8RM6 - chains B and D of the 4 polymer chains in the assembly; structure by X-ray diffraction, 2.05 A resolution.

Chain B:
Protein: Isoform 2 of Androgen receptor
From: Homo sapiens
UniProtKB: P10275 (ANDR_HUMAN), isoform P10275-2; residues 556-628 here correspond to UniProt positions 25-97 (UniProt number = residue number - 531)
Amino-acid sequence (73 residues; numbered 556 to 628; the number before each row is that of its first residue):
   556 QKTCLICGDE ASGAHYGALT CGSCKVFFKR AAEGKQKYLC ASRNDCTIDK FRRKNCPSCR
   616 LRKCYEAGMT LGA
Differences from the reference sequence: conflict Ala-569 (Cys38 in P10275)
Ion coordination: Zn2+ site 1: Cys-559, Cys-562, Cys-576, Cys-579; Zn2+ site 2: Cys-595, Cys-601, Cys-611, Cys-614

Chain D:
Molecule: C3(1)ARE_Chain D
From: Homo sapiens
Sequence (18 nucleotides; row label = number of the first residue in the row):
     1 TTAGTACGTG ATGTTCTA

Chain B / chain D interface:
Contacting residue pairs (10):
  Gly-568(B) / DT2(D)  phosphate contact
  Ala-569(B) / DT2(D)  hydrogen bond to the phosphate
  His-570(B) / DT2(D)  sugar contact
  His-570(B) / DA3(D)  salt bridge to the phosphate
  Tyr-571(B) / DA3(D)  hydrogen bond to the phosphate
  Tyr-571(B) / DG4(D)  hydrogen bond to the phosphate
  Lys-580(B) / DA3(D)  hydrogen bond to the base
  Lys-580(B) / DG4(D)  hydrogen bond to the base
  Lys-584(B) / DG4(D)  salt bridge to the phosphate
  Arg-585(B) / DA6(D)  base contact
Interface residues without a listed pair, chain B (9 interface residues in all): Ser-567, Val-581
Interface residues without a listed pair, chain D (5 interface residues in all): DC7

Overview:
Chain B and chain D form an interface of 9 and 5 residues respectively, with 5 hydrogen bonds and 2 salt
bridges. Among the polar pairs are Lys-580(B)/DA3(D), Lys-580(B)/DG4(D) and Ala-569(B)/DT2(D). The Zn2+ site 1
is built by Cys-559(B), Cys-562(B), Cys-576(B) and Cys-579(B).
Chain B is Isoform 2 of Androgen receptor and chain D is C3(1)ARE_Chain D, both from Homo sapiens; the
structure, Crystal Structure of Human Androgen Receptor DNA Binding Domain Bound to its Response Element:
C3(1)ARE, was determined by X-ray diffraction together with 8RM7 from the same study.
